PDB entry 3VLX | X-ray diffraction, 1.35 A resolution | chain A

[Chain A]
Name: Nitrite reductase
From: Nicotiana tabacum
Notes: EC 1.7.7.1
UniProtKB: Q76KB0 (Q76KB0_TOBAC); residues -6 to 555 here correspond to UniProt positions 19-580 (UniProt number = residue number + 25)
Sequence (584 residues; row label = number of the first residue in the row; numbers below 1 keep their minus sign (Met-28 is residue -28)):
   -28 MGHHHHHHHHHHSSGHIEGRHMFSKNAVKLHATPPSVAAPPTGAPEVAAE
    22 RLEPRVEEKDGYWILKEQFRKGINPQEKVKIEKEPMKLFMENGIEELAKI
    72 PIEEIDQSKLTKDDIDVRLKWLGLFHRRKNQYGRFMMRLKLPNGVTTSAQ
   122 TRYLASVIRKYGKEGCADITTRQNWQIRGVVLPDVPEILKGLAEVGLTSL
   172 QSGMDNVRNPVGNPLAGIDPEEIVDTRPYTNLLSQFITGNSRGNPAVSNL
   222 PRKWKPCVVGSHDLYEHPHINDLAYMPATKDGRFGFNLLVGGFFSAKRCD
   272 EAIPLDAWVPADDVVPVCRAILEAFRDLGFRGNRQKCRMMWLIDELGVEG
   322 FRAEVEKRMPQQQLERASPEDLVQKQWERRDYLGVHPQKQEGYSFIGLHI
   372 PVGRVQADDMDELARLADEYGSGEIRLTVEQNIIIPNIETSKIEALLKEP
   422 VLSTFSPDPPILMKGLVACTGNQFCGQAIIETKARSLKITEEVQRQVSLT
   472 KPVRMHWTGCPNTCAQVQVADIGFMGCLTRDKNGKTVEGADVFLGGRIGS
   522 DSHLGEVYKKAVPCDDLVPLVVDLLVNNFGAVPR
Unresolved in the structure: -28 to 17
Sequence notes: expression tag (-28 to -7); engineered mutation Lys226 (Asn251 in Q76KB0); conflict Arg290 (Lys315 in Q76KB0)
Metal / ion sites: K+: Ile371, Glu401, Gln402, Asn403; 4Fe-4S cluster Fe: Cys440, Cys446, Cys481, Cys485; siroheme Fe near Cys485 (its only coordinating residue here)
Ligand contacts:
  - 4Fe-4S cluster (SF4): Cys440, Thr441, Gly442, Cys446, Gln448, Ala449, Thr479, Gly480, Cys481, Asn483, Thr484, Cys485
  - siroheme (SRM): Lys91, Phe96, Arg98, Met107, Arg109, Ile140, Thr141, Thr142, Arg143, Asn145, Gln147, Arg149, Arg223, Lys224, Lys226, Ile241, Phe264, Phe265, Ser266, Arg309, Gln402, Ala439, Cys440, Thr441, Phe445, Cys446, Gly447, Gln448, Asn483, Thr484, Cys485, Gln487

[Overview]
Chain A binds siroheme and 4Fe-4S cluster. The K+ site is built by Ile371, Glu401, Gln402 and Asn403. Cys440,
Cys446, Cys481 and Cys485 form the 4Fe-4S cluster Fe site.
Chain A is Nitrite reductase (Nicotiana tabacum); the structure, Assimilatory nitrite reductase (Nii3) - N226K
mutant - ligand free form from tobacco leaf, was determined by X-ray diffraction together with 3VLY, 3VLZ,
3VM0 and 3VM1 from the same study.
